2O5J - chains C and D of the 8 polymer chains in the assembly; structure by X-ray diffraction, 3.00 A resolution.

[Chain C]
Name: DNA-directed RNA polymerase beta chain
Organism: Thermus thermophilus
Notes: EC 2.7.7.6
Reference sequence: Q8RQE9 (RPOB_THET8); residue numbers follow UniProt; this construct covers 1-1119
Sequence (1119 residues; numbered 1 to 1119; the number before each row is that of its first residue):
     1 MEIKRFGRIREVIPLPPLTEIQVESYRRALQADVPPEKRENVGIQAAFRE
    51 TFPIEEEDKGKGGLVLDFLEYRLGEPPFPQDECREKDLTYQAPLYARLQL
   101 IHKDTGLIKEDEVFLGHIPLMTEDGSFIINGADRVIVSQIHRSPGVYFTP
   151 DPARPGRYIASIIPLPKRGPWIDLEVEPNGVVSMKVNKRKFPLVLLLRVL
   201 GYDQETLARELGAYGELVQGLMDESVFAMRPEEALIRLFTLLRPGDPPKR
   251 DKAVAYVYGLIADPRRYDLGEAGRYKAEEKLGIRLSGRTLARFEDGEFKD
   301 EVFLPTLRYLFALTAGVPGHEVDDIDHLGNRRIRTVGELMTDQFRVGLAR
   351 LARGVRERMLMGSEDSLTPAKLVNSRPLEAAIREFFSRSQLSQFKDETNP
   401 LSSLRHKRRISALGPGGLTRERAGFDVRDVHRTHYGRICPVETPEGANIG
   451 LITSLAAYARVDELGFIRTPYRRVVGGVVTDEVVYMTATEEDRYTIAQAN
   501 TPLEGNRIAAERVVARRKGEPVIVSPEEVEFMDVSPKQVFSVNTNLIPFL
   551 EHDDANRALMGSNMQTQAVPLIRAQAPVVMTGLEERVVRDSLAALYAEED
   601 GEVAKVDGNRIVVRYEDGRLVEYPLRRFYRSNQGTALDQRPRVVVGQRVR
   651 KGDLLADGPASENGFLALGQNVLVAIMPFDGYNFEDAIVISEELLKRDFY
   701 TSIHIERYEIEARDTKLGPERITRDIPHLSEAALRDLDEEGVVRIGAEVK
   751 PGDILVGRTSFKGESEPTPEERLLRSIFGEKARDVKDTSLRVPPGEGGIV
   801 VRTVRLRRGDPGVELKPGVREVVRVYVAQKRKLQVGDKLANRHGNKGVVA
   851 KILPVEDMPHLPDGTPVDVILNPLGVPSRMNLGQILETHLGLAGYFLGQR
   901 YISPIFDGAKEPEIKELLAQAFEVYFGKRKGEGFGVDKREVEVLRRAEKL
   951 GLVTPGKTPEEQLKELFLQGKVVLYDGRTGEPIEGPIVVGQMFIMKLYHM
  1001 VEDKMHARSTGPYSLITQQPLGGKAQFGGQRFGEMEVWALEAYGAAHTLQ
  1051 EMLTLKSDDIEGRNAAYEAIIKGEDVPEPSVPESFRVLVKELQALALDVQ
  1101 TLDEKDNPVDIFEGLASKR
Ligand contacts: AMP-CPP (APC; diphosphomethylphosphonic acid adenosyl ester): R557, E685, D686, R879
Reported in the primary citation:
  - conformationally variable residues (loop rearrangement): L413 to L451

[Chain D]
Name: DNA-directed RNA polymerase beta' chain
Organism: Thermus thermophilus
Notes: EC 2.7.7.6
Reference sequence: Q8RQE8 (RPOC_THET8); residue numbers follow UniProt; this construct covers 1-1524
Sequence (1524 residues; row label = number of the first residue in the row):
     1 MKKEVRKVRIALASPEKIRSWSYGEVEKPETINYRTLKPERDGLFDERIF
    51 GPIKDYECACGKYKRQRFEGKVCERCGVEVTKSIVRRYRMGHIELATPAA
   101 HIWFVKDVPSKIGTLLDLSATELEQVLYFSKYIVLDPKGAILNGVPVEKR
   151 QLLTDEEYRELRYGKQETYPLPPGVDALVKDGEEVVKGQELAPGVVSRLD
   201 GVALYRFPRRVRVEYVKKERAGLRLPLAAWVEKEAYKPGEILAELPEPYL
   251 FRAEEEGVVELKELEEGAFLVLRREDEPVATYFLPVGMTPLVVHGEIVEK
   301 GQPLAEAKGLLRMPRQVRAAQVEAEEEGETVYLTLFLEWTEPKDYRVQPH
   351 MNVVVPEGARVEAGDKIVAAIDPEEEVIAEAEGVVHLHEPASILVVKARV
   401 YPFEDDVEVSTGDRVAPGDVLADGGKVKSDVYGRVEVDLVRNVVRVVESY
   451 DIDARMGAEAIQQLLKELDLEALEKELLEEMKHPSRARRAKARKRLEVVR
   501 AFLDSGNRPEWMILEAVPVLPPDLRPMVQVDGGRFATSDLNDLYRRLINR
   551 NNRLKKLLAQGAPEIIIRNEKRMLQEAVDALLDNGRRGAPVTNPGSDRPL
   601 RSLTDILSGKQGRFRQNLLGKRVDYSGRSVIVVGPQLKLHQCGLPKRMAL
   651 ELFKPFLLKKMEEKGIAPNVKAARRMLERQRDIKDEVWDALEEVIHGKVV
   701 LLNRAPTLHRLGIQAFQPVLVEGQSIQLHPLVCEAFNADFDGDQMAVHVP
   751 LSSFAQAEARIQMLSAHNLLSPASGEPLAKPSRDIILGLYYITQVRKEKK
   801 GAGLEFATPEEALAAHERGEVALNAPIKVAGRETSVGRLKYVFANPDEAL
   851 LAVAHGIVDLQDVVTVRYMGKRLETSPGRILFARIVAEAVEDEKVAWELI
   901 QLDVPQEKNSLKDLVYQAFLRLGMEKTARLLDALKYYGFTFSTTSGITIG
   951 IDDAVIPEEKKQYLEEADRKLLQIEQAYEMGFLTDRERYDQILQLWTETT
  1001 EKVTQAVFKNFEENYPFNPLYVMAQSGARGNPQQIRQLCGLRGLMQKPSG
  1051 ETFEVPVRSSFREGLTVLEYFISSHGARKGGADTALRTADSGYLTRKLVD
  1101 VTHEIVVREADCGTTNYISVPLFQPDEVTRSLRLRKRADIEAGLYGRVLA
  1151 REVEVLGVRLEEGRYLSMDDVHLLIKAAEAGEIQEVPVRSPLTCQTRYGV
  1201 CQKCYGYDLSMARPVSIGEAVGIVAAQSIGEPGTQLTMRTFHTGGVAGAA
  1251 DITQGLPRVIELFEARRPKAKAVISEIDGVVRIEETEEKLSVFVESEGFS
  1301 KEYKLPKEARLLVKDGDYVEAGQPLTRGAIDPHQLLEAKGPEAVERYLVE
  1351 EIQKVYRAQGVKLHDKHIEIVVRQMMKYVEVTDPGDSRLLEGQVLEKWDV
  1401 EALNERLIAEGKTPVAWKPLLMGVTKSALSTKSWLSAASFQNTTHVLTEA
  1451 AIAGKKDELIGLKENVILGRLIPAGTGSDFVRFTQVVDQKTLKAIEEARK
  1501 EAVEAKERPAARRGVKREQPGKQA
Unresolved in the structure: 1, 208-390, 1272-1328, 1506-1524
Ion coordination: Zn2+ site 1: C58, C60, C73, C76; Mg2+ site 1: D739, D741, D743 (together with AMP-CPP) (shared with 1 residue of chain H); Mg2+ site 2: D739 (together with AMP-CPP); Zn2+ site 2: C1112, C1194, C1201, C1204
Ligand contacts: AMP-CPP (APC; diphosphomethylphosphonic acid adenosyl ester): R704, P706, N737, D739, D741, D743, R783, R1029, T1088, M1238, R1239, H1242
Reported in the primary citation:
  - conformationally variable residues (helix shift, order/disorder transition): A1077 to T1095, L1236 to Q1254

[Chain C / chain D interface]
Residue-residue contacts - 316 pairs, chain C then chain D:
  R428(C) with R1078(D), hydrogen bond (backbone-side chain)
  D429(C) with R1078(D)
  V430(C) with S1074(D); H1075(D), hydrogen bond (backbone-side chain); R1078(D)
  R432(C) with F1053(D); F1071(D); I1072(D); H1075(D)
  P440(C) with S1074(D); R1078(D), hydrogen bond (backbone-side chain)
  T443(C) with R1078(D)
  E445(C) with F1241(D); H1242(D), salt bridge
  Q498(C) with V1067(D); L1068(D)
  N500(C) with V1067(D)
  R516(C) with L1068(D)
  E520(C) with K1047(D)
  F540(C) with Y1070(D), hydrophobic
  L550(C) with Y1070(D), hydrogen bond (backbone-side chain)
  E551(C) with L1065(D), hydrogen bond (backbone-backbone)
  H552(C) with F1061(D); R1062(D); E1063(D); G1064(D), hydrogen bond (side chain-backbone)
  D553(C) with Y1070(D), hydrogen bond (backbone-side chain)
  D554(C) with R1042(D), salt bridge; F1061(D)
  A555(C) with Y1070(D)
  N556(C) with A1077(D)
  A558(C) with Y1070(D)
  I676(C) with T948(D); I949(D)
  M677(C) with T948(D)
  P678(C) with S942(D); T943(D); I947(D)
  F679(C) with S942(D); T943(D)
  D680(C) with F939(D); T943(D)
  G681(C) with V633(D); P635(D)
  Y682(C) with V633(D); P635(D)
  N683(C) with D784(D)
  F684(C) with V633(D), hydrophobic; P730(D), hydrophobic; F740(D), hydrophobic; S782(D); D784(D); F939(D), hydrophobic
  E685(C) with D739(D); R783(D), salt bridge; D784(D); R1029(D), salt bridge
  D686(C) with D739(D); F740(D); D741(D)
  A687(C) with F740(D), hydrogen bond (backbone-backbone)
  R713(C) with G532(D)
  L729(C) with R675(D)
  K750(C) with R681(D)
  P751(C) with Q680(D)
  D753(C) with R679(D), salt bridge; R681(D), salt bridge
  E764(C) with K54(D)
  E766(C) with K54(D)
  P769(C) with R65(D)
  G795(C) with Q680(D), hydrogen bond (backbone-side chain)
  P817(C) with G532(D)
  Q834(C) with Q724(D)
  V835(C) with S725(D)
  G836(C) with Q724(D)
  K838(C) with G742(D)
  V848(C) with F740(D); G742(D)
  V849(C) with V632(D)
  A850(C) with V632(D), hydrophobic; V633(D), hydrophobic
  N872(C) with D784(D)
  P873(C) with I947(D); T948(D)
  L874(C) with R783(D); D784(D); L787(D), hydrophobic; M1023(D), hydrophobic
  P877(C) with L1020(D), hydrophobic; M1023(D), hydrophobic; L1038(D)
  S878(C) with R1029(D); G1030(D), hydrogen bond (side chain-backbone); Q1034(D), hydrogen bond
  R879(C) with R1029(D)
  M880(C) with Q1034(D); Q1037(D); L1038(D), hydrophobic; F1061(D), hydrophobic
  L882(C) with I951(D), hydrophobic; A954(D), hydrophobic
  I885(C) with I949(D), hydrophobic; G950(D); I951(D)
  L886(C) with I951(D), hydrophobic
  H889(C) with I951(D)
  F906(C) with L1065(D); T1066(D); V1067(D), hydrophobic; Y1070(D), hydrophobic
  K910(C) with E1063(D), salt bridge
  E911(C) with I951(D); D952(D); R1062(D), salt bridge
  K915(C) with D952(D), salt bridge
  R946(C) with D859(D), salt bridge; Q861(D), hydrogen bond
  K949(C) with R796(D); I827(D)
  L950(C) with F1017(D)
  Q969(C) with D952(D), hydrogen bond
  K971(C) with D953(D), salt bridge
  I983(C) with G946(D)
  E984(C) with Y791(D); D859(D); S945(D)
  I987(C) with T948(D)
  V988(C) with T948(D); I949(D)
  E1002(C) with Q744(D), hydrogen bond
  D1003(C) with Q724(D), hydrogen bond (backbone-side chain)
  M1005(C) with R628(D); S629(D); Q724(D)
  H1006(C) with G627(D); R628(D), hydrogen bond (backbone-backbone)
  A1007(C) with S626(D); G627(D); M648(D); E651(D); L652(D), hydrophobic
  R1008(C) with D624(D), salt bridge; Y625(D); S626(D), hydrogen bond (backbone-backbone); E651(D); L652(D)
  S1009(C) with D624(D); Y625(D); E651(D), hydrogen bond (backbone-side chain); K654(D); P655(D)
  T1010(C) with Y625(D)
  Y1013(C) with D624(D), hydrogen bond
  L1015(C) with P526(D), hydrophobic
  I1016(C) with R87(D), hydrogen bond (backbone-side chain); L524(D); P526(D), hydrophobic
  T1017(C) with R613(D)
  P1020(C) with R622(D); D624(D)
  L1021(C) with R622(D)
  F1027(C) with E651(D)
  G1029(C) with R622(D), hydrogen bond (backbone-side chain); V623(D); S626(D)
  Q1030(C) with K621(D); R622(D); V623(D), hydrogen bond (backbone-backbone); S626(D), hydrogen bond; G627(D); R628(D); H748(D)
  R1031(C) with K621(D)
  F1032(C) with L619(D); G620(D); K621(D), hydrogen bond (backbone-backbone); V623(D), hydrophobic
  G1033(C) with L619(D)
  E1034(C) with R615(D), salt bridge; L618(D); L619(D); R1096(D)
  M1035(C) with T707(D)
  E1036(C) with N703(D); T707(D), hydrogen bond; I713(D)
  V1037(C) with L619(D)
  W1038(C) with T1095(D); V1099(D); I1223(D), hydrophobic; Q1227(D), hydrogen bond (backbone-side chain)
  A1039(C) with I713(D), hydrophobic
  L1040(C) with L701(D), hydrophobic; M763(D), hydrophobic
  E1041(C) with A1220(D); I1223(D)
  A1042(C) with R710(D); E1219(D); A1220(D), hydrophobic; V1224(D), hydrophobic; Q1227(D)
  Y1043(C) with R710(D); I713(D); Q762(D); M763(D), hydrophobic; N768(D), hydrogen bond
  G1044(C) with Q762(D); G1475(D); T1476(D), hydrogen bond (backbone-side chain)
  A1045(C) with Q762(D); M763(D), hydrophobic
  A1046(C) with E758(D); L1471(D), hydrophobic; I1472(D); T1476(D); G1477(D)
  H1047(C) with F754(D); E758(D), hydrogen bond (backbone-side chain); L1471(D); T1476(D)
  T1048(C) with A755(D); E758(D), hydrogen bond
  L1049(C) with V1466(D), hydrophobic; I1472(D), hydrophobic
  Q1050(C) with G1469(D); R1470(D); L1471(D), hydrogen bond (side chain-backbone); I1472(D)
  E1051(C) with P750(D); L751(D), hydrogen bond (side chain-backbone); S752(D), hydrogen bond (side chain-backbone); A755(D)
  M1052(C) with V623(D), hydrophobic
  L1053(C) with G620(D); V1466(D), hydrophobic
  T1054(C) with G1469(D)
  K1056(C) with R622(D); V623(D); D624(D), hydrogen bond (backbone-backbone); Y625(D); V749(D), hydrogen bond (side chain-backbone); P750(D)
  S1057(C) with R622(D)
  Y1067(C) with P655(D), hydrophobic; L658(D); R674(D), hydrogen bond
  I1070(C) with P655(D), hydrophobic; F656(D), hydrophobic; L751(D), hydrophobic
  I1071(C) with P655(D), hydrophobic; K659(D); V670(D), hydrophobic
  D1075(C) with S753(D)
  V1076(C) with S752(D)
  P1082(C) with L1468(D); G1469(D)
  E1083(C) with R87(D), salt bridge; Y88(D), hydrogen bond
  S1084(C) with N617(D), hydrogen bond (backbone-side chain)
  F1085(C) with N617(D); I1467(D); L1468(D)
  L1088(C) with N617(D)
  K1090(C) with Y88(D)
  E1091(C) with I606(D); R613(D), salt bridge
  L1092(C) with L607(D), hydrophobic; L1447(D), hydrophobic
  Q1093(C) with W21(D)
  A1094(C) with L520(D), hydrophobic
  L1095(C) with H101(D); W103(D); L582(D), hydrophobic
  A1096(C) with L12(D), hydrophobic; A13(D); W21(D); H101(D), hydrogen bond (backbone-side chain)
  L1097(C) with I10(D), hydrophobic; A11(D); W103(D), hydrophobic; F104(D), hydrophobic; A1451(D), hydrophobic
  D1098(C) with R9(D); I10(D); A11(D), hydrogen bond (backbone-backbone); K17(D), salt bridge; W21(D)
  V1099(C) with V8(D), hydrophobic; R9(D)
  Q1100(C) with K7(D); V8(D); R9(D), hydrogen bond (backbone-backbone)
  T1101(C) with V5(D); K7(D)
  L1102(C) with E4(D); V5(D); R6(D), hydrogen bond (backbone-backbone); K7(D), hydrogen bond (backbone-backbone)
  D1103(C) with K3(D)
  D1106(C) with K1456(D)
  P1108(C) with K3(D)
  V1109(C) with K3(D); E4(D); V5(D), hydrophobic
  I1111(C) with V5(D), hydrophobic
  F1112(C) with Y88(D), hydrophobic
  L1115(C) with V85(D), hydrophobic; Y88(D), hydrophobic; R89(D)
  A1116(C) with Y23(D)
  S1117(C) with Y23(D), hydrogen bond (backbone-side chain)
  K1118(C) with S20(D), hydrogen bond (side chain-backbone); Y23(D)
  R1119(C) with Y23(D), hydrogen bond (backbone-side chain); E79(D); R89(D)
Also at the interface, not in a pair above, chain C (174 interface residues in all): F425, H431, Y435, C439, P536, V539, K716, G752, E770, P794, G847, R945, R978, P986, H999, Q1018, Q1019, L1055, R1063, K1072, G1073, R1086, V1087, E1104
Also at the interface, not in a pair above, chain D (189 interface residues in all): R19, R35, I84, M90, P518, V528, Q529, D531, G533, L603, F614, Q616, V630, A705, L711, A738, A746, K828, D862, T944, A1028, N1031, K1079, A1082, S1210, W1434, L1435, L1462, A1474

[Overview]
174 residues of chain C face 189 of chain D across their interface; the contacts include 46 hydrogen bonds and
16 salt bridges. Among the polar pairs are E445(C)-H1242(D), D554(C)-R1042(D) and E685(C)-R783(D). AMP-CPP is
bound between chain C and chain D. From the paper: conformational variability at L413(C) and A1077(D) among
others.
Chain C is DNA-directed RNA polymerase beta chain and chain D is DNA-directed RNA polymerase beta' chain, both
from Thermus thermophilus; the structure, Crystal structure of the T. thermophilus RNAP polymerase elongation
complex with the NTP substrate analog, was determined by X-ray diffraction together with 2PPB from the same
study.
